Entry 2QD3 (X-ray diffraction, 2.20 A resolution); this record covers chains A and B.

Chain A:
Name: Ferrochelatase
From: Homo sapiens
Notes: EC 4.99.1.1
UniProtKB: P22830 (HEMH_HUMAN); residue numbers follow UniProt; this construct covers 65-423
Sequence (359 residues; numbered 65 to 423; the number before each row is that of its first residue):
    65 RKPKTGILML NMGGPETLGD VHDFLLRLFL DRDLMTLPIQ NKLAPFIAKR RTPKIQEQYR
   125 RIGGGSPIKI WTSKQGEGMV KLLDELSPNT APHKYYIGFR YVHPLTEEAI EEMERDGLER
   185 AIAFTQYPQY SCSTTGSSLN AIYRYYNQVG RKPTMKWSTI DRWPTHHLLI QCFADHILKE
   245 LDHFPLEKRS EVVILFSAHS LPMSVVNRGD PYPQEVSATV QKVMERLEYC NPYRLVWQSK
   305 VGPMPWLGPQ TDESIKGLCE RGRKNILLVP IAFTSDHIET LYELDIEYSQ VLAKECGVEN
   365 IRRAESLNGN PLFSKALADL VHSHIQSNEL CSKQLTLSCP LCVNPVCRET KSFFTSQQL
Small-molecule neighbours:
  - cholic acid (CHD), molecule 1: M76, L89, L92, F93, L98, R115, K118, I119, Y165, S197, T198, H263, V305, W310, E343
  - cholic acid (CHD), molecule 2: F93, L98, M99, I111, R115, P266, S268, V305, G306, M308, W310
  - cholic acid (CHD), molecule 3: T100, L101, P102, L107, I111, R114, R115
  - 2Fe-2S cluster (FES): C196, R272, S402, C403, C406, C411
Curated features (UniProtKB/Swiss-Prot):
  - active site: H230, D383
  - binding site (protoporphyrin IX): R115, Y123, S130
  - binding site ([2Fe-2S] cluster): C196, C403, C406, C411
  - modified residue: K138 (N6-succinyllysine), K415 (N6-acetyllysine)
  - natural variant: I71 (I71K: In EPP1), Q139 (Q139L: In EPP1), S151 (S151P: In EPP1), E178 (E178K: In EPP1), L182 (L182R: In EPP1), I186 (I186T: In EPP1), Y191 (Y191H: In EPP1), P192 (P192T: In EPP1), C236 (C236Y: In EPP1), F260 (F260L: In EPP1), S264 (S264L: In EPP1), M267 (M267I: In EPP1), 9 further natural variant entries in UniProt
  - mutagenesis: F110 (F110A: Increases activity inhibition upon interaction with PGRMC1), C196 (C196S: Loss of activity), C360 (C360S: No loss of activity), C395 (C395S: No loss of activity), C403 (C403D/H: Loss of activity), C406 (C406D/H/S: Loss of activity), C411 (C411H/S: Loss of activity), F417 (F417L: Decreased activity; F417Y/W: Greatly reduced activity)
What the authors report for this chain:
  - mutagenesis - R115L: decreased catalytic activity on porphyrin
  - contacts within the chain: H263-E343 (hydrogen bond)
  - mutagenesis - H263A, H263C: abolished catalytic activity (citing earlier work)
  - mutagenesis - F110A: decreased catalytic activity
  - conformationally variable residues: L90 to R115
  - catalytic residues: H263 (proposed by the authors, not directly observed)

Chain B:
Name: Ferrochelatase
From: Homo sapiens
Notes: EC 4.99.1.1
UniProtKB: P22830 (HEMH_HUMAN); residues 565-923 here correspond to UniProt positions 65-423 (UniProt number = residue number - 500)
Sequence (359 residues; numbered 565 to 923; the number before each row is that of its first residue):
   565 RKPKTGILML NMGGPETLGD VHDFLLRLFL DRDLMTLPIQ NKLAPFIAKR RTPKIQEQYR
   625 RIGGGSPIKI WTSKQGEGMV KLLDELSPNT APHKYYIGFR YVHPLTEEAI EEMERDGLER
   685 AIAFTQYPQY SCSTTGSSLN AIYRYYNQVG RKPTMKWSTI DRWPTHHLLI QCFADHILKE
   745 LDHFPLEKRS EVVILFSAHS LPMSVVNRGD PYPQEVSATV QKVMERLEYC NPYRLVWQSK
   805 VGPMPWLGPQ TDESIKGLCE RGRKNILLVP IAFTSDHIET LYELDIEYSQ VLAKECGVEN
   865 IRRAESLNGN PLFSKALADL VHSHIQSNEL CSKQLTLSCP LCVNPVCRET KSFFTSQQL
Small-molecule neighbours:
  - cholic acid (CHD), molecule 1: L598, M599, T600, L601, I611, R615, P766, S768, V805, G806, M808
  - cholic acid (CHD), molecule 2: T600, L601, P602, L607, I611, R614
  - 2Fe-2S cluster (FES): C696, R772, S902, C903, C906, C911
  - heme (HEM): F588, L589, L592, F593, L598, R615, K618, I619, Q622, Y623, Y691, S695, S697, T698, H763, S764, L765, P766, V769, Y776, W810, F837, H841, I842, E843
Curated features (UniProtKB/Swiss-Prot):
  - active site: H730, D883
  - binding site (protoporphyrin IX): R615, Y623, S630
  - binding site ([2Fe-2S] cluster): C696, C903, C906, C911
  - modified residue: K638 (N6-succinyllysine), K915 (N6-acetyllysine)

Interface between chain A and chain B:
Pairs across the interface - 79 pairs, chain A then chain B:
  T229(A) with E789(B), hydrogen bond
  V257(A) with L901(B), hydrophobic
  M267(A) with M767(B), hydrophobic
  V270(A) with G812(B); P813(B)
  N271(A) with G812(B), hydrogen bond (side chain-backbone); P813(B)
  G273(A) with R798(B), hydrogen bond (backbone-side chain); P813(B)
  P275(A) with R798(B)
  Q278(A) with S781(B), hydrogen bond (side chain-backbone); V784(B); Q785(B), hydrogen bond; Y797(B), hydrogen bond; L799(B)
  S281(A) with Q778(B), hydrogen bond (backbone-side chain); S781(B)
  A282(A) with Q785(B)
  V284(A) with Q778(B)
  Q285(A) with Q778(B), hydrogen bond; A782(B)
  E289(A) with T729(B), hydrogen bond; K786(B), salt bridge
  Y293(A) with K897(B)
  C294(A) with K897(B)
  N295(A) with K897(B)
  P296(A) with K897(B); Q898(B); T900(B); L901(B), hydrophobic
  Y297(A) with Q778(B), hydrogen bond; Q898(B), hydrogen bond (backbone-side chain); L901(B)
  R298(A) with G773(B), hydrogen bond (side chain-backbone); P775(B); L901(B), hydrogen bond (side chain-backbone); S902(B); C903(B)
  G312(A) with V770(B); N771(B), hydrogen bond (backbone-side chain)
  P313(A) with V770(B); N771(B); G773(B)
  E317(A) with L905(B)
  S318(A) with P904(B)
  G321(A) with P904(B)
  L322(A) with L901(B), hydrophobic; P904(B)
  R325(A) with P904(B), hydrogen bond (side chain-backbone); L905(B); C906(B), hydrogen bond (side chain-backbone); R912(B), hydrogen bond (backbone-side chain)
  R327(A) with T900(B), hydrogen bond (side chain-backbone); L901(B)
  K397(A) with Y793(B); C794(B); N795(B); P796(B)
  Q398(A) with P796(B); Y797(B), hydrogen bond (side chain-backbone)
  T400(A) with R827(B), hydrogen bond (backbone-side chain)
  L401(A) with V757(B), hydrophobic; P796(B), hydrophobic; Y797(B); R798(B), hydrogen bond (backbone-side chain); L822(B), hydrophobic; R827(B)
  S402(A) with R798(B)
  C403(A) with R798(B); R825(B)
  P404(A) with S818(B); G821(B); L822(B); R825(B), hydrogen bond (backbone-side chain)
  L405(A) with E817(B); G821(B); R825(B)
  C406(A) with R825(B), hydrogen bond (backbone-side chain)
  R412(A) with R825(B)
Also at the interface, not in a pair above, chain A (44 interface residues in all): P228, R272, K286, L299, W310, L311, V407
Also at the interface, not in a pair above, chain B (44 interface residues in all): R772, P777, W810, L811, V907

Summary:
Chain A and chain B each contribute 44 residues to their interface, with 23 hydrogen bonds and 1 salt bridge.
Among the polar pairs are E289(A)-K786(B), T229(A)-E789(B) and N271(A)-G812(B). From the paper: the catalytic
residue H263(A); H263A and H263C of chain A abolish catalytic activity; 4 substitutions were tested in all.
Chain A and chain B are both Ferrochelatase (Homo sapiens); the structure, Wild type human ferrochelatase
crystallized with ammonium sulfate, was determined by X-ray diffraction (same publication as 2QD1, 2QD2, 2QD4
and 2QD5).
